PDB entry 7N07 | X-ray diffraction, 2.40 A resolution | chains H and L

Chain H:
Protein: Fab 3D6 heavy chain
Organism: Homo sapiens
Notes: antibody fragment or engineered binder
Amino-acid sequence (247 residues; row label = number of the first residue in the row; a row labelled like 82A-82C holds insertion residues (82A, then the next letters in order)):
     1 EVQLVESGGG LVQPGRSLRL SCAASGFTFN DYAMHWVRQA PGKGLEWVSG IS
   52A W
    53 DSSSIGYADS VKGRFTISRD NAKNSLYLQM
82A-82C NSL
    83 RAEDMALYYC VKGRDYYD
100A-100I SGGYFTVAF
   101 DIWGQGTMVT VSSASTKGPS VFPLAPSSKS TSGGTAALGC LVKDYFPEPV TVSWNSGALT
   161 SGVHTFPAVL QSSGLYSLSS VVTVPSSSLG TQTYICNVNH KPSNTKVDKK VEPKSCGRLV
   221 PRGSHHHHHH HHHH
Unresolved in the structure: 214-234
Disulfide bonds: Cys22-Cys92, Cys140-Cys196
What the authors report for this chain:
  - conformationally variable residues (order/disorder transition): Gly100B, Ser100A, Tyr100D

Chain L:
Protein: Fab 3D6 light chain
Organism: Homo sapiens
Notes: antibody fragment or engineered binder
Amino-acid sequence (212 residues; numbered 1 to 212; the number before each row is that of its first residue):
     1 DIQMTQSPST LSASVGDRVT ITCRASQSIS RWLAWYQQKP GKVPKLLIYK ASSLESGVPS
    61 RFSGSGSGTE FTLTISSLQP DDFATYYCQQ YNSYSFGPGT KVDIKRTVAA PSVFIFPPSD
   121 EQLKSGTASV VCLLNNFYPR EAKVQWKVDN ALQSGNSQES VTEQDSKDST YSLSSTLTLS
   181 KADYEKHKVY ACEVTHQGLS SPVTKSFNRG EC
Unresolved in the structure: 187-188, 210-212
Disulfide bonds: Cys23-Cys88, Cys132-Cys192

Chain H / chain L interface:
Contacting residue pairs (68):
  His35(H) with Tyr94(L)
  Gln39(H) with Gln38(L), hydrogen bond; Tyr87(L), hydrogen bond
  Lys43(H) with Tyr87(L)
  Gly44(H) with Tyr87(L)
  Leu45(H) with Pro44(L), hydrophobic; Tyr87(L), hydrophobic; Phe96(L)
  Trp47(H) with Tyr94(L); Phe96(L)
  Asp61(H) with Asp1(L)
  Tyr91(H) with Gln38(L)
  Gly100B(H) with Lys50(L)
  Gly100C(H) with Lys50(L)
  Val100G(H) with Leu46(L), hydrophobic; Tyr49(L); Glu55(L); Tyr91(L)
  Ala100H(H) with Leu46(L); Tyr91(L), hydrogen bond (backbone-side chain)
  Phe100I(H) with Tyr36(L); Leu46(L); Gln89(L); Tyr94(L), hydrophobic
  Asp101(H) with Glu55(L)
  Trp103(H) with Pro44(L), hydrophobic
  Gly104(H) with Val43(L)
  Gln105(H) with Val43(L)
  Phe122(H) with Ser119(L); Gln122(L)
  Pro123(H) with Ser119(L); Glu121(L)
  Leu124(H) with Phe116(L), hydrophobic; Val131(L), hydrophobic
  Ala125(H) with Phe116(L)
  Lys129(H) with Phe114(L); Ile115(L), hydrogen bond (backbone-backbone); Lys205(L); Ser206(L), hydrogen bond (side chain-backbone)
  Ser130(H) with Phe114(L); Phe116(L)
  Thr131(H) with Phe114(L)
  Ser132(H) with Phe114(L)
  Ala137(H) with Phe114(L), hydrophobic; Phe116(L)
  Leu141(H) with Ser129(L)
  Lys143(H) with Gln122(L); Thr127(L); Ser129(L)
  His164(H) with Asn135(L); Asn136(L), hydrogen bond; Thr162(L); Ser172(L), hydrogen bond
  Phe166(H) with Leu133(L), hydrophobic; Ser160(L); Thr162(L); Ser172(L); Leu173(L), hydrophobic; Ser174(L)
  Pro167(H) with Ser160(L), hydrogen bond (backbone-side chain); Val161(L)
  Val169(H) with Gln158(L); Glu159(L); Ser160(L)
  Leu170(H) with Gln158(L), hydrogen bond (backbone-side chain)
  Gln171(H) with Gln158(L)
  Val181(H) with Leu133(L), hydrophobic
  Thr183(H) with Asn135(L)
Other interface residues (no listed pair), chain H (42 interface residues in all): Val37, Glu46, Leu138, Thr165, Ser172, Ser179
Other interface residues (no listed pair), chain L (40 interface residues in all): Trp32, Lys42, Ser93, Asp165

Overview:
42 residues of chain H and 40 residues of chain L are in contact; the contacts include 9 hydrogen bonds. Polar
pairs include Gln39(H)-Gln38(L), Gln39(H)-Tyr87(L) and Ala100H(H)-Tyr91(L). From the paper: conformational
variability at Ser100A(H), Gly100B(H) and Tyr100D(H).
Here chain H is Fab 3D6 heavy chain and chain L is Fab 3D6 light chain, both from Homo sapiens. Entry 7N07
(Crystal structure of the apo 3D6 antibody fragment) was determined by X-ray diffraction (same publication as
7N04, 7N05 and 7N08).
